PDB entry 6PCT | electron microscopy, 2.80 A resolution | chains I and M of the 7 polymer chains in the assembly

Chain I:
Molecule: 23S ribosomal RNA
From: Escherichia coli
Sequence (2904 nucleotides; each row starts with the number of its first residue):
     1 GGUUAAGCGA CUAAGCGUAC ACGGUGGAUG CCCUGGCAGU CAGAGGCGAU GAAGGACGUG
    61 CUAAUCUGCG AUAAGCGUCG GUAAGGUGAU AUGAACCGUU AUAACCGGCG AUUUCCGAAU
   121 GGGGAAACCC AGUGUGUUUC GACACACUAU CAUUAACUGA AUCCAUAGGU UAAUGAGGCG
   181 AACCGGGGGA ACUGAAACAU CUAAGUACCC CGAGGAAAAG AAAUCAACCG AGAUUCCCCC
   241 AGUAGCGGCG AGCGAACGGG GAGCAGCCCA GAGCCUGAAU CAGUGUGUGU GUUAGUGGAA
   301 GCGUCUGGAA AGGCGCGCGA UACAGGGUGA CAGCCCCGUA CACAAAAAUG CACAUGCUGU
   361 GAGCUCGAUG AGUAGGGCGG GACACGUGGU AUCCUGUCUG AAUAUGGGGG GACCAUCCUC
   421 CAAGGCUAAA UACUCCUGAC UGACCGAUAG UGAACCAGUA CCGUGAGGGA AAGGCGAAAA
   481 GAACCCCGGC GAGGGGAGUG AAAAAGAACC UGAAACCGUG UACGUACAAG CAGUGGGAGC
   541 ACGCUUAGGC GUGUGACUGC GUACCUUUUG UAUAAUGGGU CAGCGACUUA UAUUCUGUAG
   601 CAAGGUUAAC CGAAUAGGGG AGCCGAAGGG AAACCGAGUC UUAACUGGGC GUUAAGUUGC
   661 AGGGUAUAGA CCCGAAACCC GGUGAUCUAG CCAUGGGCAG GUUGAAGGUU GGGUAACACU
   721 AACUGGAGGA CCGAACCGAC UAAUGUUGAA AAAUUAGCGG AUGACUUGUG GCUGGGGGUG
   781 AAAGGCCAAU CAAACCGGGA GAUAGCUGGU UCUCCCCGAA AGCUAUUUAG GUAGCGCCUC
   841 GUGAAUUCAU CUCCGGGGGU AGAGCACUGU UUCGGCAAGG GGGUCAUCCC GACUUACCAA
   901 CCCGAUGCAA ACUGCGAAUA CCGGAGAAUG UUAUCACGGG AGACACACGG CGGGUGCUAA
   961 CGUCCGUCGU GAAGAGGGAA ACAACCCAGA CCGCCAGCUA AGGUCCCAAA GUCAUGGUUA
  1021 AGUGGGAAAC GAUGUGGGAA GGCCCAGACA GCCAGGAUGU UGGCUUAGAA GCAGCCAUCA
  1081 UUUAAAGAAA GCGUAAUAGC UCACUGGUCG AGUCGGCCUG CGCGGAAGAU GUAACGGGGC
  1141 UAAACCAUGC ACCGAAGCUG CGGCAGCGAC GCUUAUGCGU UGUUGGGUAG GGGAGCGUUC
  1201 UGUAAGCCUG CGAAGGUGUG CUGUGAGGCA UGCUGGAGGU AUCAGAAGUG CGAAUGCUGA
  1261 CAUAAGUAAC GAUAAAGCGG GUGAAAAGCC CGCUCGCCGG AAGACCAAGG GUUCCUGUCC
  1321 AACGUUAAUC GGGGCAGGGU GAGUCGACCC CUAAGGCGAG GCCGAAAGGC GUAGUCGAUG
  1381 GGAAACAGGU UAAUAUUCCU GUACUUGGUG UUACUGCGAA GGGGGGACGG AGAAGGCUAU
  1441 GUUGGCCGGG CGACGGUUGU CCCGGUUUAA GCGUGUAGGC UGGUUUUCCA GGCAAAUCCG
  1501 GAAAAUCAAG GCUGAGGCGU GAUGACGAGG CACUACGGUG CUGAAGCAAC AAAUGCCCUG
  1561 CUUCCAGGAA AAGCCUCUAA GCAUCAGGUA ACAUCAAAUC GUACCCCAAA CCGACACAGG
  1621 UGGUCAGGUA GAGAAUACCA AGGCGCUUGA GAGAACUCGG GUGAAGGAAC UAGGCAAAAU
  1681 GGUGCCGUAA CUUCGGGAGA AGGCACGCUG AUAUGUAGGU GAGGUCCCUC GCGGAUGGAG
  1741 CUGAAAUCAG UCGAAGAUAC CAGCUGGCUG CAACUGUUUA UUAAAAACAC AGCACUGUGC
  1801 AAACACGAAA GUGGACGUAU ACGGUGUGAC GCCUGCCCGG UGCCGGAAGG UUAAUUGAUG
  1861 GGGUUAGCGC AAGCGAAGCU CUUGAUCGAA GCCCCGGUAA ACGGCGGCCG UAACXAUAAC
  1921 GGUCCUAAGG UAGCGAAAUU CCUUGUCGGG UAAGUUCCGA CXUGCACGAA UGGCGUAAUG
  1981 AUGGCCAGGC UGUCUCCACC CGAGACUCAG UGAAAUUGAA CUCGCUGUGA AGAUGCAGUG
  2041 UACCCGCGGC AAGACGGAAA GACCCCGUXA ACCUUUACUA UAGCUUGACA CUGAACAUUG
  2101 AGCCUUGAUG UGUAGGAUAG GUGGGAGGCU UUGAAGUGUG GACGCCAGUC UGCAUGGAGC
  2161 CGACCUUGAA AUACCACCCU UUAAUGUUUG AUGUUCUAAC GUUGACCCGU AAUCCGGGUU
  2221 GCGGACAGUG UCUGGUGGGU AGUUUGACUG GGGCGGUCUC CUCCUAAAGA GUAACGGAGG
  2281 AGCACGAAGG UUGGCUAAUC CUGGUCGGAC AUCAGGAGGU UAGUGCAAUG GCAUAAGCCA
  2341 GCUUGACUGC GAGCGUGACG GCGCGAGCAG GUGCGAAAGC AGGUCAUAGU GAUCCGGUGG
  2401 UUCUGAAUGG AAGGGCCAUC GCUCAACGGA UAAAAGGUAC UCCGGGGAUA ACAGGCUGAU
  2461 ACCGCCCAAG AGUUCAUAUC GACGGCGGUG UUUGGCACCU CGAUGUCGGC UCAUCACAUC
  2521 CUGGGGCUGA AGUAGGUCCC AAGGGUAUGG CUGUUCGCCA UUUAAAGUGG UACGCGAGCU
  2581 GGGUUUAGAA CGUCGUGAGA CAGUUCGGUC CCUAUCUGCC GUGGGCGCUG GAGAACUGAG
  2641 GGGGGCUGCU CCUAGUACGA GAGGACCGGA GUGGACGCAU CACUGGUGUU CGGGUUGUCA
  2701 UGCCAAUGGC ACUGCCCGGU AGCUAAAUGC GGAAGAGAUA AGUGCUGAAA GCAUCUAAGC
  2761 ACGAAACUUG CCCCGAGAUG AGUUCUCCCU GACCCUUUAA GGGUCCUGAA GGAACGUUGA
  2821 AGACGACGAC GUUGAUAGGC CGGGUGUGUA AGCGCAGCGA UGCGUUGAGC UAACCGGUAC
  2881 UAAUGAACCG UGAGGCUUAA CCUU
Disordered / not traced: 886-891, 2030
Modified positions: 1MG (1N-methylguanosine-5'-monophosphate) at position 745, PSU (pseudouridine-5'-monophosphate) at position 746, 5MU (5-methyluridine 5'-monophosphate) at position 747, PSU (pseudouridine-5'-monophosphate) at position 955, 6MZ (N6-methyladenosine-5'-monophosphate) at position 1618, 2MG (2N-methylguanosine-5'-monophosphate) at position 1835, PSU (pseudouridine-5'-monophosphate) at position 1911, 3TD ((1S)-1,4-anhydro-1-(3-methyl-2,4-dioxo-1,2,3,4-tetrahydropyrimidin-5-yl)-5-O-phosphono-D-ribitol) at position 1915, PSU (pseudouridine-5'-monophosphate) at position 1917, 5MU (5-methyluridine 5'-monophosphate) at position 1939, 5MC (5-methylcytidine-5'-monophosphate) at position 1962, G7M (N7-methyl-guanosine-5'-monophosphate) at position 2069, OMG (o2'-methylguanosine-5'-monophosphate) at position 2251, 2MG (2N-methylguanosine-5'-monophosphate) at position 2445, PSU (pseudouridine-5'-monophosphate) at position 2457, OMC (o2'-methylycytidine-5'-monophosphate) at position 2498, 2MA (2-methyladenosine-5'-monophosphate) at position 2503, PSU (pseudouridine-5'-monophosphate) at position 2504, OMU (o2'-methyluridine 5'-monophosphate) at position 2552, PSU (pseudouridine-5'-monophosphate) at position 2580, PSU (pseudouridine-5'-monophosphate) at position 2605
Glycans and other covalent adducts: covalent link PSU_1911/A1918
Ligand contacts: O8V ((2S)-2-[(3S,4R,5E,10E,12E,14S,26aR)-14-hydroxy-4,12-dimethyl-1,7,16,22-tetraoxo-4,7,8,9,14,15,16,17,24,25,26,26a-dodecahydro-1H,3H,22H-21,18-(azeno)pyrrolo[2,1-c][1,8,4,19]dioxadiazacyclotetracosin-3-yl]propyl isoquinolin-3-ylcarbamate): G2061, A2062, C2063, A2439, A2451, C2452, 2MA_2503, PSU_2504, G2505, U2585, U2586, A2602

Chain M:
Name: 50S ribosomal protein L4
From: Escherichia coli
Reference sequence: D7Z9F6 (D7Z9F6_ECOLX); residues 1-201 here = UniProt positions 1-201
Amino-acid sequence (201 residues; row label = number of the first residue in the row):
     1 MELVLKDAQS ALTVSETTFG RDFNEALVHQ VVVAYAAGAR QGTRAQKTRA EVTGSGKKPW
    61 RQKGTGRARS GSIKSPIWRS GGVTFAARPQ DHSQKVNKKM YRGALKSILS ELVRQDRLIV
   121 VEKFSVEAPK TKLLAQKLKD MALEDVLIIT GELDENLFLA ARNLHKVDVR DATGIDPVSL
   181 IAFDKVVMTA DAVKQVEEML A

How chain I and chain M interact:
Contacting residue pairs (143):
  C37(I) / Ala-45(M)  hydrogen bond to the sugar
  A38(I) / Gln-41(M)  base contact
  A38(I) / Thr-43(M)  base contact
  A38(I) / Arg-44(M)  hydrogen bond to the sugar
  A38(I) / Ala-45(M)  sugar contact
  A38(I) / Pro-89(M)  sugar contact
  G39(I) / Thr-43(M)  sugar contact
  G319(I) / Lys-132(M)  phosphate contact
  G319(I) / Asn-163(M)  base contact
  A320(I) / Thr-131(M)  hydrogen bond to the base
  A320(I) / Asn-163(M)  hydrogen bond to the base
  U321(I) / Pro-129(M)  phosphate contact
  U321(I) / Lys-130(M)  phosphate contact
  U321(I) / Thr-131(M)  phosphate contact
  U321(I) / Leu-159(M)  sugar contact
  U321(I) / Arg-162(M)  phosphate contact
  A322(I) / Thr-131(M)  phosphate contact
  A322(I) / Arg-162(M)  salt bridge to the phosphate
  A322(I) / Asn-163(M)  phosphate contact
  C323(I) / Asn-163(M)  hydrogen bond to the sugar
  A340(I) / Arg-162(M)  hydrogen bond to the sugar
  U441(I) / Gln-41(M)  hydrogen bond to the sugar
  G442(I) / Gln-41(M)  hydrogen bond to the sugar
  G442(I) / Thr-43(M)  hydrogen bond to the base
  A443(I) / Ala-36(M)  base contact
  A443(I) / Ala-37(M)  base contact
  A443(I) / Arg-40(M)  hydrogen bond to the phosphate
  A443(I) / Gln-41(M)  hydrogen bond to the phosphate
  C444(I) / Arg-40(M)  salt bridge to the phosphate
  C444(I) / Thr-43(M)  sugar contact
  C444(I) / Arg-44(M)  salt bridge to the phosphate
  U448(I) / Arg-79(M)  hydrogen bond to the sugar
  A449(I) / Arg-79(M)  phosphate contact
  A449(I) / Ser-80(M)  hydrogen bond to the phosphate
  G450(I) / Val-83(M)  phosphate contact
  U451(I) / Lys-47(M)  salt bridge to the phosphate
  G452(I) / Lys-47(M)  phosphate contact
  G452(I) / Val-52(M)  phosphate contact
  G452(I) / Thr-53(M)  hydrogen bond to the phosphate
  G458(I) / Thr-53(M)  base contact
  G468(I) / Ser-55(M)  hydrogen bond to the phosphate
  G469(I) / Gly-54(M)  phosphate contact
  G469(I) / Ser-55(M)  hydrogen bond to the phosphate
  A471(I) / Arg-79(M)  salt bridge to the phosphate
  A586(I) / Thr-84(M)  hydrogen bond to the phosphate
  C587(I) / Phe-85(M)  sugar contact
  U588(I) / Phe-85(M)  base contact
  U589(I) / Gln-90(M)  phosphate contact
  A590(I) / Gln-90(M)  phosphate contact
  A599(I) / Asn-24(M)  hydrogen bond to the phosphate
  A599(I) / Ala-26(M)  sugar contact
  A599(I) / Leu-27(M)  sugar contact
  A599(I) / Met-100(M)  base contact
  G600(I) / Asn-24(M)  hydrogen bond to the phosphate
  G600(I) / Leu-27(M)  sugar contact
  G600(I) / Met-100(M)  sugar contact
  C601(I) / Lys-99(M)  hydrogen bond to the sugar
  G605(I) / Lys-99(M)  salt bridge to the phosphate
  U606(I) / Lys-95(M)  hydrogen bond to the sugar
  U606(I) / Lys-99(M)  salt bridge to the phosphate
  U607(I) / Lys-95(M)  phosphate contact
  U607(I) / Asn-97(M)  phosphate contact
  U607(I) / Lys-98(M)  phosphate contact
  U615(I) / Ala-34(M)  base contact
  U615(I) / Tyr-35(M)  stacking on the base
  U615(I) / Gly-38(M)  base contact
  U615(I) / Ala-39(M)  base contact
  A616(I) / Tyr-101(M)  phosphate contact
  A616(I) / Thr-173(M)  hydrogen bond to the base
  G617(I) / Tyr-101(M)  phosphate contact
  G617(I) / Arg-102(M)  salt bridge to the phosphate
  G618(I) / Lys-98(M)  salt bridge to the phosphate
  G618(I) / Arg-102(M)  salt bridge to the phosphate
  G619(I) / Lys-98(M)  hydrogen bond to the base
  G620(I) / Lys-98(M)  base contact
  U658(I) / Lys-95(M)  hydrogen bond to the sugar
  U658(I) / Asn-97(M)  hydrogen bond to the base
  G659(I) / Gln-30(M)  hydrogen bond to the base
  G659(I) / Lys-95(M)  salt bridge to the phosphate
  G659(I) / Asn-97(M)  sugar contact
  C660(I) / Gln-30(M)  hydrogen bond to the sugar
  C660(I) / Gln-94(M)  hydrogen bond to the phosphate
  C660(I) / Lys-95(M)  phosphate contact
  A661(I) / Gln-94(M)  phosphate contact
  C671(I) / Phe-85(M)  sugar contact
  C672(I) / Pro-76(M)  sugar contact
  C672(I) / Thr-84(M)  sugar contact
  C673(I) / Arg-49(M)  salt bridge to the phosphate
  C673(I) / Ser-75(M)  sugar contact
  C673(I) / Pro-76(M)  sugar contact
  C673(I) / Ile-77(M)  sugar contact
  G674(I) / Arg-49(M)  salt bridge to the phosphate
  G674(I) / Gln-62(M)  hydrogen bond to the sugar
  G674(I) / Arg-69(M)  sugar contact
  G674(I) / Ser-70(M)  phosphate contact
  G674(I) / Gly-71(M)  phosphate contact
  G674(I) / Ser-72(M)  phosphate contact
  A675(I) / Lys-58(M)  salt bridge to the phosphate
  A675(I) / Gln-62(M)  sugar contact
  A675(I) / Ser-70(M)  phosphate contact
  A675(I) / Gly-71(M)  phosphate contact
  A676(I) / Lys-58(M)  phosphate contact
  C796(I) / Lys-57(M)  salt bridge to the phosphate
  G797(I) / Ser-55(M)  hydrogen bond to the phosphate
  G797(I) / Lys-57(M)  phosphate contact
  G798(I) / Gly-54(M)  phosphate contact
  G798(I) / Ser-55(M)  phosphate contact
  G798(I) / Gly-56(M)  hydrogen bond to the phosphate
  G801(I) / Thr-48(M)  base contact
  G801(I) / Arg-49(M)  hydrogen bond to the sugar
  G801(I) / Ala-50(M)  phosphate contact
  U807(I) / Arg-69(M)  hydrogen bond to the base
  A1205(I) / His-165(M)  salt bridge to the phosphate
  A1244(I) / His-29(M)  hydrogen bond to the sugar
  G1245(I) / His-29(M)  phosphate contact
  A1246(I) / Arg-40(M)  hydrogen bond to the sugar
  G1248(I) / Arg-44(M)  salt bridge to the phosphate
  G1248(I) / Gln-46(M)  base contact
  A1254(I) / Ile-77(M)  base contact
  U1255(I) / Gly-66(M)  base contact
  U1255(I) / Arg-67(M)  base contact
  U1255(I) / Ala-68(M)  phosphate contact
  G1256(I) / Ala-68(M)  phosphate contact
  G1256(I) / Ile-77(M)  base contact
  C1257(I) / Arg-67(M)  salt bridge to the phosphate
  C1257(I) / Ile-77(M)  sugar contact
  C1257(I) / Trp-78(M)  sugar contact
  C1257(I) / Arg-79(M)  hydrogen bond to the sugar
  U1258(I) / Arg-67(M)  salt bridge to the phosphate
  A2059(I) / Gly-64(M)  sugar contact
  A2059(I) / Gly-66(M)  phosphate contact
  A2060(I) / Lys-63(M)  sugar contact
  A2060(I) / Gly-64(M)  hydrogen bond to the phosphate
  A2060(I) / Thr-65(M)  phosphate contact
  A2060(I) / Gly-66(M)  phosphate contact
  A2060(I) / Arg-69(M)  base contact
  G2061(I) / Lys-63(M)  salt bridge to the phosphate
  C2443(I) / Gln-62(M)  phosphate contact
  C2443(I) / Lys-63(M)  phosphate contact
  G2444(I) / Gln-62(M)  hydrogen bond to the phosphate
  G2444(I) / Lys-63(M)  salt bridge to the phosphate
  G2444(I) / Arg-69(M)  hydrogen bond to the phosphate
  2MG_2445(I) / Arg-69(M)  salt bridge to the phosphate
Interface residues without a listed pair, chain I (73 interface residues in all): A472, C584, G585
Interface residues without a listed pair, chain M (74 interface residues in all): Val-33, Gly-42, Trp-60, Ile-73, Lys-74, Val-96, Leu-164

Summary:
The interface between chain I and chain M involves 73 residues on one side and 74 on the other; the contacts
include 39 hydrogen bonds, 22 salt bridges and 1 aromatic stacking contact. Polar pairs include
A320(I)/Thr-131(M), A320(I)/Asn-163(M) and G442(I)/Thr-43(M).
Chain I is 23S ribosomal RNA and chain M is 50S ribosomal protein L4, both from Escherichia coli; the
structure, E. coli 50S ribosome bound to compound 41q, was determined by electron microscopy (same publication
as 6PC5, 6PC6, 6PC7, 6PC8, 6PCH, 6PCQ and 3 further entries).
